Entry 6CLV (X-ray diffraction, 2.30 A resolution); this record covers chain A.

# Chain A
Molecule: Dihydropteroate synthase
From: Staphylococcus aureus
Notes: EC 2.5.1.15
UniProtKB: O05701 (DHPS_STAAU); residues 1-267 here = UniProt positions 1-267
Amino-acid sequence (291 residues; numbered -23 to 267; the number before each row is that of its first residue; numbers below 1 keep their minus sign (Met-23 is residue -23)):
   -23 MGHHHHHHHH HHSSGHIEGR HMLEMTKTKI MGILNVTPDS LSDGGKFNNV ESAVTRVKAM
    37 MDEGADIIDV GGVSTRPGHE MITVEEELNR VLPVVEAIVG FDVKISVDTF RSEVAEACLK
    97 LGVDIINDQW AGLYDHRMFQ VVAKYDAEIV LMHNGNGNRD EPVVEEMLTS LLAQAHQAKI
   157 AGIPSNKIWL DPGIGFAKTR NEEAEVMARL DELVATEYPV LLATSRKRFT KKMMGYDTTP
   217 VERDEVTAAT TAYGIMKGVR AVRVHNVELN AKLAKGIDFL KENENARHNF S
Not modelled in the structure: -23 to 1, 19-24, 264-267
Differences from the reference sequence: initiating methionine (-23); expression tag (-22 to 0); engineered mutation Leu17 (Phe in O05701), Lys208 (Glu in O05701)
Residues lining bound ligands: 6MB (4-{[(2-amino-4-oxo-3,4-dihydropteridin-6-yl)methyl]amino}-N-(3,4-dimethyl-1,2-oxazol-5-yl)benzene-1-sulfonamide): Ser16, Leu17, Arg52, Asp84, Asn103, Gln105, Val126, Met128, Asp167, Ile170, Gly171, Phe172, Arg176, Leu197, Ala199, Arg202, Lys203, Arg204, Arg219, Arg239
Swiss-Prot annotation at these positions:
  - binding site (Mg(2+)): Asn11
  - binding site ((7,8-dihydropterin-6-yl)methyl diphosphate): Arg52, Asp84, Asn103, Asp167, Lys203, Arg239 to His241
Reported in the primary citation:
  - binding site for 6MB: Leu17, Arg204
  - contacts within the chain: Arg176-Glu179 (salt bridge)
  - conformationally variable residues (side-chain flip): Arg204
  - mutagenesis - F17L/E208K (3-4 degC), T51M/E208K (3-4 degC), E208K (3-4 degC): decreased stability
  - mutagenesis - F17L, S18L, T51M: decreased binding to pABA
  - mutagenesis - F17L, F17L/E208K, S18L: decreased binding to SMX
  - mutagenesis - F17L (4- to 5-fold): increased growth in response to sulfonamides
  - mutagenesis - T51M: increased growth in response to dapsone
  - mutagenesis - S18L, T51M: decreased growth
  - mutagenesis - F17L: unchanged growth

# Summary
Chain A binds compound 6MB. From UniProt: Mg2+-binding residue Asn11 and 8 (7,8-dihydropterin-6-yl)methyl
diphosphate-binding residues. From the paper: a binding site for 6MB at Leu17 and Arg204; F17L/E208K,
T51M/E208K and E208K reduce stability; 6 substitutions were tested in all.
Chain A is Dihydropteroate synthase (Staphylococcus aureus); the structure, Staphylococcus aureus
Dihydropteroate Synthase (saDHPS) F17L E208K double mutant structure, was determined by X-ray diffraction
together with 6CLU from the same study.
